PDB entry 7AFH | electron microscopy, 3.59 A resolution | chains J and N of the 9 polymer chains in the assembly

[Chain J]
Name: 30S ribosomal protein S10
Organism: Escherichia coli
UniProtKB: C3SQT7 (C3SQT7_ECOLX); residues 1-103 here = UniProt positions 1-103
Amino-acid sequence (103 residues; row label = number of the first residue in the row):
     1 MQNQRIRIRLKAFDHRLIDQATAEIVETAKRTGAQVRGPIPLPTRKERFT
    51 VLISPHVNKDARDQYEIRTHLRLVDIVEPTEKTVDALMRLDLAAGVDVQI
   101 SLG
Unresolved in the structure: 1-3, 103

[Chain N]
Name: 30S ribosomal protein S14
Organism: Escherichia coli
UniProtKB: C3SR07 (C3SR07_ECOLX); residue numbers follow UniProt; this construct covers 1-101
Amino-acid sequence (101 residues; each row starts with the number of its first residue):
     1 MAKQSMKAREVKRVALADKYFAKRAELKAIISDVNASDEDRWNAVLKLQT
    51 LPRDSSPSRQRNRCRQTGRPHGFLRKFGLSRIKVREAAMRGEIPGLKKAS
   101 W
Unresolved in the structure: 1

[How chain J and chain N interact]
Residue-residue contacts (24; chain J residue first):
  R48(J) - W101(N)
  F49(J) - F77(N)  hydrophobic
  V51(J) - R81(N)
  L52(J) - R81(N)  hydrogen bond (backbone-side chain)
  I53(J) - R85(N)
  S54(J) - R81(N)  hydrogen bond (backbone-side chain)
  H56(J) - R81(N)
  D63(J) - R85(N)  salt bridge
  Q64(J) - K98(N)
  Q64(J) - A99(N)  hydrogen bond (backbone-backbone)
  Q64(J) - W101(N)
  Y65(J) - R85(N)
  Y65(J) - M89(N)  hydrophobic
  Y65(J) - L96(N)  hydrophobic
  Y65(J) - K97(N)
  Y65(J) - K98(N)
  Y65(J) - A99(N)
  E66(J) - G95(N)
  E66(J) - L96(N)
  E66(J) - K97(N)  hydrogen bond (backbone-backbone)
  E66(J) - A99(N)
  I67(J) - P94(N)
  I67(J) - G95(N)
  I67(J) - L96(N)
Interface residues without a listed pair, chain J (14 interface residues in all): F13, P55
Interface residues without a listed pair, chain N (14 interface residues in all): L74, V84, A88

[In short]
The chain J/chain N interface involves 14 residues from each chain, with 4 hydrogen bonds and 1 salt bridge.
Polar pairs include D63(J)-R85(N), L52(J)-R81(N) and S54(J)-R81(N).
Chain J is 30S ribosomal protein S10 and chain N is 30S ribosomal protein S14, both from Escherichia coli; the
structure, Bacterial 30S ribosomal subunit assembly complex state C (head domain), was determined by electron
microscopy, deposited together with 7AF3, 7AF5, 7AF8, 7AFA, 7AFD, 7AFI and 17 further entries.
